7ELB - chains A and B of the 4 polymer chains in the assembly; structure by electron microscopy, 4.10 A resolution (low resolution: residue-level contacts below are approximate; hydrogen-bond / salt-bridge calls are withheld).

# Chain A
Molecule: RNA-directed RNA polymerase L
Organism: Machupo mammarenavirus
Notes: EC 2.7.7.48, 3.1.-.-
UniProt: Q6IVU0 (Q6IVU0_MACHU); residues 1-2209 here = UniProt positions 1-2209
Amino-acid sequence (2209 residues; row label = number of the first residue in the row):
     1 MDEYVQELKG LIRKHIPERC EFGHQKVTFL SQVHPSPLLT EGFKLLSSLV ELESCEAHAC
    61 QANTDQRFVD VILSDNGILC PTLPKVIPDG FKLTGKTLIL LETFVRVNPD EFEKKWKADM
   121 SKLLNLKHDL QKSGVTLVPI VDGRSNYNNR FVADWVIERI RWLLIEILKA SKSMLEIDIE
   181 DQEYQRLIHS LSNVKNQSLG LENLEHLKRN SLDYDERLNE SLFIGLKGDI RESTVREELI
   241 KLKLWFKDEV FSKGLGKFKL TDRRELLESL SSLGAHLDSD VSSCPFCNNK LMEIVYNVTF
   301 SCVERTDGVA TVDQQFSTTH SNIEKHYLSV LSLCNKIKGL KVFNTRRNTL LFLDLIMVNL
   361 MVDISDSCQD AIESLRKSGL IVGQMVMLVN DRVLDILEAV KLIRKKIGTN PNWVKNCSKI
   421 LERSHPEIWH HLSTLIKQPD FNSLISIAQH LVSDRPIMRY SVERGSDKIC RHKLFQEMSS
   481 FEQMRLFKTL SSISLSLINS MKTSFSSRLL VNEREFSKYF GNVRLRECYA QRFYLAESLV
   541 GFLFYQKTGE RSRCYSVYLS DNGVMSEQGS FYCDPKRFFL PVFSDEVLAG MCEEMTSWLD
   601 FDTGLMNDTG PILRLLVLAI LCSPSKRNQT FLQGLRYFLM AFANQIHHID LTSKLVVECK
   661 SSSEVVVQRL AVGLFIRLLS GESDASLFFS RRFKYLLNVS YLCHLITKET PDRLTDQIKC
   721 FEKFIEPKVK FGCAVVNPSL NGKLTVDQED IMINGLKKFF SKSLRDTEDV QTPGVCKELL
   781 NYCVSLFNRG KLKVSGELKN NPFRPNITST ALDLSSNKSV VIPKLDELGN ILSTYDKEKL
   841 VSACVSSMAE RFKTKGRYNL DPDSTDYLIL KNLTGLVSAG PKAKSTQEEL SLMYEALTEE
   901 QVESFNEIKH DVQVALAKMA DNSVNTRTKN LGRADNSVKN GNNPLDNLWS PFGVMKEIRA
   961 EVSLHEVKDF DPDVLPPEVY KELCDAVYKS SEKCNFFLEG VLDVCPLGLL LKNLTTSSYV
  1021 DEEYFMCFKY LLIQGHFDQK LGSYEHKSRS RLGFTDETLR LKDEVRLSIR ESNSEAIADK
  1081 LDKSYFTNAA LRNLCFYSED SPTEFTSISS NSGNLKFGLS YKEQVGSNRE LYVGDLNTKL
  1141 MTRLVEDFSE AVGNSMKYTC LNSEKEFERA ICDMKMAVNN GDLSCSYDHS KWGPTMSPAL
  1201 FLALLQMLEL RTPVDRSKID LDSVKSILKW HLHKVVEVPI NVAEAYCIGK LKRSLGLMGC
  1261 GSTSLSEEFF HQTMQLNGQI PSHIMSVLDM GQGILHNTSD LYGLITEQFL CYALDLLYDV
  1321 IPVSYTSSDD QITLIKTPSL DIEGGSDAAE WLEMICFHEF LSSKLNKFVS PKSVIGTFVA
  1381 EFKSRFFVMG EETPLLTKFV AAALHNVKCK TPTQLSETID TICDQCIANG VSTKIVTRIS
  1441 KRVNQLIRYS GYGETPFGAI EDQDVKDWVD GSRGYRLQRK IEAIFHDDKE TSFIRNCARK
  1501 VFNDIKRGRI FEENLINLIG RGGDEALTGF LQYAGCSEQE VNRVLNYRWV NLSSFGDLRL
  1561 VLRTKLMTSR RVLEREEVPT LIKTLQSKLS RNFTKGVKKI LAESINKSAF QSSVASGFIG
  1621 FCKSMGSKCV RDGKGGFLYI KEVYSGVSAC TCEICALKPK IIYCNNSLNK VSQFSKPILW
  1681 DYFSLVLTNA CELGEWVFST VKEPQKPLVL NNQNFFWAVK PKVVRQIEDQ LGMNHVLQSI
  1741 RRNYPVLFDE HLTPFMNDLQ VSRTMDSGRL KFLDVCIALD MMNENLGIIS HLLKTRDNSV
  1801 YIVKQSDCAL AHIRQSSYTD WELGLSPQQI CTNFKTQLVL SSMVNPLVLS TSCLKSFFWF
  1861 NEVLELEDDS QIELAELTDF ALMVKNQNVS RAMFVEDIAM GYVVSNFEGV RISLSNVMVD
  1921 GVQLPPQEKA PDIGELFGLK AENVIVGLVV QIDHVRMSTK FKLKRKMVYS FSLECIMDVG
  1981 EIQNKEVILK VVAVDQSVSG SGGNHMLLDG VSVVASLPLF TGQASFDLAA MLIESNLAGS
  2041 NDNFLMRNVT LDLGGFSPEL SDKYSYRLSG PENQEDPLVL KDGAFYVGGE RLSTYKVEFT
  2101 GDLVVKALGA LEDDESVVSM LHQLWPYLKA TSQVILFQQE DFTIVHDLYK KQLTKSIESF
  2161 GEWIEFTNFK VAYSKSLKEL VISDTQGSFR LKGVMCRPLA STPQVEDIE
Unresolved in the structure: 1, 174-179, 196-200, 306-320, 462-467, 514-519, 805-821, 854-858, 875-885, 922-961, 1040-1085, 1250-1261, 1340-1346, 1569-1577, 1592-1610, 1634-1635, 1706-1710, 1928-1931, 1942-1946, 2159-2209
Cystine bridges: C55-C60, C1691-C1776
Ion coordination: Zn2+ site 1: C284, C287, C470, H472; Mn2+: D1188, D1330; Zn2+ site 2: C1650, C1652, C1655, C1664

# Chain B
Molecule: RING finger protein Z
Organism: Machupo mammarenavirus
UniProt: Q6UY77 (Q6UY77_MACHU); numbering as in UniProt (aligned over 1-94)
Amino-acid sequence (94 residues; row label = number of the first residue in the row):
     1 MGNCNKPPKR PPNTQTSSNQ PSAEFRRTAP PSLYGRYNCK CCWFADTNLI TCNDHYLCLR
    61 CHQTMLRNSE LCHICWKPLP TSITVPVEPS APPP
Unresolved in the structure: 1-32, 82-94
Ion coordination: Zn2+ site 1: C39, C42, C58, C61; Zn2+ site 2: C52, H55, C72, C75

# Chain A / chain B interface
Pairs across the interface (23; chain A residue first):
  R263(A) - F44(B)
  S683(A) - R60(B)
  S686(A) - C41(B)
  S686(A) - C42(B)
  L687(A) - C41(B)
  L687(A) - T64(B)
  F688(A) - M65(B)
  F689(A) - C41(B)
  F689(A) - W43(B)
  R691(A) - H73(B)
  V1178(A) - R36(B)
  N1179(A) - R36(B)
  N1180(A) - R36(B)
  G1181(A) - R36(B)
  T1377(A) - R36(B)
  F1378(A) - R36(B)
  F1378(A) - W43(B)
  V1388(A) - W43(B)
  M1389(A) - R36(B)
  M1389(A) - K40(B)
  N1712(A) - W76(B)
  N1714(A) - W76(B)
  F1715(A) - W76(B)
Also at the interface, not in a pair above, chain A (22 interface residues in all): F601, D684, S690, D1347
Also at the interface, not in a pair above, chain B (16 interface residues in all): N38, D46, C61, N68, I74
The authors on this interface:
  - hot spots on chain B (mutagenesis) - R36A, F44A: abolished binding to RNA-directed RNA polymerase L (chain A)

# Overview
22 residues of chain A face 16 of chain B across their interface. The Zn2+ site 1 is built by C284(A),
C287(A), C470(A) and H472(A). D1188(A) and D1330(A) coordinate Mn2+. From the paper: R36A and F44A of chain B
abolish binding to RNA-directed RNA polymerase L (chain A).
Chain A is RNA-directed RNA polymerase L and chain B is RING finger protein Z, both from Machupo
mammarenavirus; the structure, Structure of Machupo virus L polymerase in complex with Z protein (dimeric
form), was determined by electron microscopy (same publication as 7CKL, 7CKM, 7EL9, 7ELA and 7ELC).
